2JAF - chain A; structure by X-ray diffraction, 1.70 A resolution.

[Chain A]
Molecule: Halorhodopsin
Organism: Halobacterium salinarum (strain ATCC 29341 / DSM 671 / R1)
UniProtKB: B0R2U4 (BACH_HALS3); residue numbers follow UniProt; this construct covers 1-274
Sequence (274 residues; each row starts with the number of its first residue):
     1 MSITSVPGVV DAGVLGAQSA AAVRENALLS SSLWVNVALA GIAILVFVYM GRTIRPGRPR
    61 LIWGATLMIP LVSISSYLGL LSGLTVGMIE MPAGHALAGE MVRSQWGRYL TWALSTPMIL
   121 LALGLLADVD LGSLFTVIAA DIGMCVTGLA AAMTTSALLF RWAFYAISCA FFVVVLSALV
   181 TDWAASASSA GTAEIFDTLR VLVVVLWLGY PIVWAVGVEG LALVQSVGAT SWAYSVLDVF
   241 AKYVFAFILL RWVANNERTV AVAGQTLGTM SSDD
Not modelled in the structure: 1-21, 264-274
Differences from the reference sequence: engineered mutation Val203 (Thr in B0R2U4), Ala229 (Val in B0R2U4)
Curated features (UniProtKB/Swiss-Prot):
  - binding site (chloride): Gln105, Thr111, Ser115
  - modified residue: Lys242 (N6-(retinylidene)lysine)
Glycans and other covalent adducts: retinal (RET) linked to Lys242
Residues lining bound ligands: retinal (RET): Trp112, Ser115, Thr116, Ile119, Met144, Gly148, Tyr165, Ser168, Cys169, Phe172, Trp207, Tyr210, Pro211, Trp214, Asp238, Ala241

[Summary]
Retinal is covalently linked to Lys242. Curated annotation (UniProt) lists 3 chloride-binding residues.
Chain A is Halorhodopsin (Halobacterium salinarum (strain ATCC 29341 / DSM 671 / R1)); the structure, Ground
state of halorhodopsin T203V, was determined by X-ray diffraction, deposited together with 2JAG.
